8IPF - chains A and B of the 8 polymer chains in the assembly; structure by X-ray diffraction, 2.01 A resolution.

Chain A (and B):
Molecule: DARPin (2E4)
Source organism: synthetic construct
Notes: antibody fragment or engineered binder; chain B of this document is another copy of the same molecule, construct and numbering; everything in this record applies to it too
Chain sequence (136 residues; each row starts with the number of its first residue):
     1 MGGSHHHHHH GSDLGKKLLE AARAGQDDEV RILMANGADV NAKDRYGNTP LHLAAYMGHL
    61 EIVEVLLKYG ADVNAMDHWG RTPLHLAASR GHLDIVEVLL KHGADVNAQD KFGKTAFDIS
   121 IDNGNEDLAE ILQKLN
Unresolved in the structure: 1-12, 135-136 (chain B: 1-12, 134-136)

Interface between chain A and chain B:
Residue-residue contacts - 14 pairs, chain A then chain B:
  L93(A) with K43(B)
  N123(A) with H78(B)
  G124(A) with H78(B), hydrogen bond (backbone-side chain)
  N125(A) with H78(B), hydrogen bond
  E126(A) with M76(B); H78(B); G80(B); K111(B)
  D127(A) with K43(B), salt bridge; G47(B); M76(B); D77(B); H78(B), salt bridge
  E130(A) with M76(B)
Interface residues without a listed pair, chain B (8 interface residues in all): W79

Summary:
The interface between chain A and chain B involves 7 residues on one side and 8 on the other; the contacts
include 2 hydrogen bonds and 2 salt bridges. Polar contacts include D127(A)-K43(B), D127(A)-H78(B) and
G124(A)-H78(B).
Both chains are DARPin (2E4) (synthetic construct). Entry 8IPF (Crystal structure of an ankyrin protein that
can specifically recognize a parallel G-quadruplex) was determined by X-ray diffraction together with 8IPP
from the same study.
